PDB entry 1MF2 | X-ray diffraction, 2.60 A resolution | chains M and N of the 4 polymer chains in the assembly

Chain M:
Protein: Monoclonal antibody F11.2.32
From: Mus musculus
Notes: fragment: fab fragment; antibody fragment or engineered binder
Amino-acid sequence (215 residues; numbered 1 to 211 plus 4 insertion-coded residues; the number before each row is that of its first residue; a row labelled like 27A-27D holds insertion residues (27A, then the next letters in order)):
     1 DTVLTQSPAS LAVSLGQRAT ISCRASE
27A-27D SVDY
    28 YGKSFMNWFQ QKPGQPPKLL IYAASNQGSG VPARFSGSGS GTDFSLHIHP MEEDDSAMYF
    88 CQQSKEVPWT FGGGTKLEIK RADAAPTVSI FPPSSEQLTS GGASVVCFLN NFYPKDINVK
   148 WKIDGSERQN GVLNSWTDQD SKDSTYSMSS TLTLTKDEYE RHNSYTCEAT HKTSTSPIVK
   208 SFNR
Construct notes: conflict Leu4 (Met in 600718), Arg18 (Ser in 600718), Ala19 (Val in 600718), Asp27C (Glu30 in 600718), Lys30 (Thr34 in 600718), Phe32 (Leu36 in 600718), Asn34 (Gln38 in 600718), Phe36 (Tyr40 in 600718), Ala50 (Gly54 in 600718), Gln54 (Val58 in 600718), Gly55 (Glu59 in 600718), His74 (Asn78 in 600718), Met78 (Val82 in 600718), Ser83 (Ile87 in 600718), Met85 (Ile89 in 600718), Lys92 (Arg96 in 600718), Glu93 (Lys97 in 600718), Trp96 (Ala100 in 600718), Gly100 (Ser104 in 600718)
Disulfide bonds: Cys23-Cys88, Cys134-Cys194

Chain N:
Protein: Monoclonal antibody F11.2.32
From: Mus musculus
Notes: fragment: fab fragment; antibody fragment or engineered binder
Amino-acid sequence (226 residues; each row starts with the number of its first residue; a row labelled like 82A-82C holds insertion residues (82A, then the next letters in order)):
     1 DVQLVESGGG LVQPGGSRKL SCAASGFTFM RFGMHWVRQA PEKGLEWVAY IS
   52A S
    53 GSSTIYYADT VKGRFTISRD NPKNTLFLQM
82A-82C TSL
    83 RSEDTALYYC ARSGGIER
100A-100H YDGTYYVM
   101 DYWGQGTSVT VSSAKTTPPS VYPLAPG
127A-127E SAAQT
   128 NSMVTLGCLV KGYFPEPVTV TWNSGSLSSG VHTFPAVLQS DLYTLSSSVT VPSSPRPSET
   188 VTCNVAHPAS STKVDKKIVP RD
Disordered / not traced: 127A-127E
Construct notes: conflict Val5 (Leu1 in 600716), Gln13 (Lys9 in 600716), Arg18 (Leu14 in 600716), Met30 (Ser26 in 600716), Arg31 (Asp27 in 600716), Phe32 (Tyr28 in 600716), Pro74 (Ala71 in 600716), Leu89 (Met in 600716), Gly97 (Trp95 in 600716), Ile98 (Asp96 in 600716), Glu99 (Thr97 in 600716), Arg100 (Thr98 in 600716), Tyr100A (Val99 in 600716), Asp100B (Ser in 600716), Thr100D (His102 in 600716), Pro182 (Thr193 in 600716), Arg183 (Trp194 in 600716), Glu186 (Gln197 in 600716); insertion (95-96)
Disulfide bonds: Cys22-Cys92, Cys135-Cys190

How chain M and chain N interact:
Pairs across the interface - 75 pairs, chain M then chain N:
  Lys30(M) with Arg100(N); Asp100B(N); Gly100C(N), hydrogen bond (side chain-backbone); Tyr100E(N)
  Ser31(M) with Tyr100E(N)
  Phe32(M) with Tyr100E(N)
  Met33(M) with Tyr100E(N)
  Asn34(M) with Tyr100E(N), hydrogen bond; Val100G(N)
  Phe36(M) with Met100H(N); Trp103(N)
  Gln38(M) with Gln39(N), hydrogen bond; Tyr91(N), hydrogen bond
  Gln42(M) with Tyr91(N)
  Pro43(M) with Tyr91(N), hydrophobic; Trp103(N), hydrophobic; Gly104(N); Gln105(N)
  Pro44(M) with Leu45(N), hydrophobic; Tyr91(N); Trp103(N)
  Leu46(M) with Val100G(N), hydrophobic
  Tyr49(M) with Ile98(N)
  Ala50(M) with Tyr100E(N)
  Asn53(M) with Arg100(N), hydrogen bond
  Phe87(M) with Gln39(N); Leu45(N), hydrophobic
  Gln89(M) with Met100H(N)
  Ser91(M) with Tyr100E(N), hydrogen bond
  Val94(M) with Trp47(N), hydrophobic; Tyr58(N), hydrophobic
  Pro95(M) with Trp47(N), hydrophobic
  Trp96(M) with His35(N); Trp47(N); Tyr50(N), hydrophobic; Met100H(N)
  Phe98(M) with Leu45(N), hydrophobic; Met100H(N), hydrophobic; Trp103(N), hydrophobic
  Ser116(M) with Thr132(N)
  Ile117(M) with Arg208(N)
  Phe118(M) with Leu124(N); Ala125(N); Thr132(N); Arg208(N)
  Pro119(M) with Arg208(N)
  Ser121(M) with Tyr122(N); Pro123(N)
  Glu123(M) with Tyr122(N); Pro123(N)
  Gln124(M) with Tyr122(N)
  Ser127(M) with Tyr122(N)
  Ser131(M) with Leu136(N); Lys138(N)
  Val133(M) with Leu124(N), hydrophobic
  Phe135(M) with Leu124(N), hydrophobic; Phe161(N), hydrophobic; Ser173(N); Ser174(N); Ser175(N)
  Asn137(M) with His159(N); Phe161(N); Ser175(N), hydrogen bond
  Asn138(M) with His159(N), hydrogen bond
  Leu160(M) with Val164(N), hydrophobic; Gln166(N)
  Ser162(M) with Phe161(N); Pro162(N), hydrogen bond (side chain-backbone); Val164(N)
  Trp163(M) with Pro162(N)
  Thr164(M) with Phe161(N)
  Ser174(M) with His159(N), hydrogen bond; Phe161(N)
  Met175(M) with Phe161(N)
  Ser176(M) with Phe161(N)
Also at the interface, not in a pair above, chain M (45 interface residues in all): Gly41, Asn161, Thr178, Thr180
Also at the interface, not in a pair above, chain N (42 interface residues in all): Val37, Glu46, Tyr100F, Asp101, Pro126, Leu133, Gly134, Thr160, Lys203

Summary:
Chain M and chain N form an interface of 45 and 42 residues respectively, with 10 hydrogen bonds. Polar pairs
include Lys30(M)-Gly100C(N), Asn34(M)-Tyr100E(N) and Gln38(M)-Gln39(N).
Chain M is Monoclonal antibody F11.2.32 and chain N is Monoclonal antibody F11.2.32, both from Mus musculus;
the structure, Anti HIV1 protease fab complex, was determined by X-ray diffraction (same publication as 2HRP).
